6IWB - chains A and B; structure by X-ray diffraction, 2.50 A resolution.

[Chain A]
Molecule: Apolipoprotein E
Organism: Homo sapiens
UniProt: P02649 (APOE_HUMAN); residues 10-155 here correspond to UniProt positions 41-186 (UniProt number = residue number + 31)
Chain sequence (156 residues; each row starts with the number of its first residue):
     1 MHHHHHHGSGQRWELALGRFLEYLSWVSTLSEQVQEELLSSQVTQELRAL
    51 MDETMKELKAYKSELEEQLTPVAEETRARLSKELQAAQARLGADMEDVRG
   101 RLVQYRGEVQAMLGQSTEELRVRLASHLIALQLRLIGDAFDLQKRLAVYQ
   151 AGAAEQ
Unresolved in the structure: 1-9, 152-156
Sequence notes: initiating methionine (1); expression tag (2-9); variant Arg99 (Cys130 in P02649); cloning artifact (156)
Curated features (UniProtKB/Swiss-Prot):
  - binding site (heparin): Leu131, Arg134
  - modified residue: Met112 (Methionine sulfoxide), Ser116 (Phosphoserine)
  - glycosylation: Lys62 (N-linked (Glc) (glycation) lysine)

[Chain B]
Molecule: Apoptosis regulator Bcl-2
Organism: Homo sapiens
UniProt: P10415 (BCL2_HUMAN); the construct has insertions or renumbered stretches relative to UniProt, so the offset changes along the chain: 1-34 = UniProt 1-34; 51-166 = UniProt 92-207
Chain sequence (166 residues; each row starts with the number of its first residue):
     1 MAHAGRTGYDNREIVMKYIHYKLSQRGYEWDAGDDVEENRTEAPEGTESE
    51 VVHLTLRQAGDDFSRRYRRDFAEMSSQLHLTPFTARGRFATVVEELFRDG
   101 VNWGRIVAFFEFGGVMCVESVNREMSPLVDNIALWMTEYLNRHLHTWIQD
   151 NGGWDAFVELYGPSMR
Unresolved in the structure: 1-8, 32-48, 165-166
Sequence notes: linker (35-50)
Curated features (UniProtKB/Swiss-Prot):
  - motif: Asp10 to Trp30 (BH4), Val52 to Arg66 (BH3), Glu95 to Gly114 (BH1), Thr146 to Tyr161 (BH2)
  - site: Asp34 (Cleavage)
  - region: Val51 to Arg66 (Required for interaction with SEPTIN4 isoform ARTS. Required XIAP-mediated ubiquitination and apoptosis)

[How chain A and chain B interact]
Pairs across the interface (53; chain A residue first):
  Glu14(A) with Arg66(B), hydrogen bond (backbone-side chain)
  Gly18(A) with Arg66(B); Asp70(B)
  Leu21(A) with Arg66(B); Asp70(B); Phe71(B), hydrophobic
  Glu22(A) with Asp70(B), hydrogen bond (backbone-side chain)
  Leu24(A) with Phe71(B), hydrophobic
  Ser25(A) with Asp70(B), hydrogen bond (side chain-backbone); Phe71(B)
  Ser28(A) with Ser76(B)
  Arg90(A) with Asn102(B); Arg105(B)
  Arg101(A) with Glu95(B), salt bridge; Arg98(B)
  Glu118(A) with His79(B)
  Val122(A) with Leu78(B); His79(B)
  Ala125(A) with Gln77(B)
  Ser126(A) with Leu78(B); Arg88(B), hydrogen bond; Thr91(B); Val92(B)
  His127(A) with Thr91(B); Glu95(B), salt bridge
  Ile129(A) with Ser76(B); Leu78(B), hydrophobic
  Ala130(A) with Val92(B); Glu95(B)
  Leu131(A) with Glu95(B)
  Gln132(A) with Tyr67(B), hydrogen bond; Phe71(B); Ser76(B)
  Leu133(A) with Phe63(B); Ala108(B); Phe112(B), hydrophobic
  Arg134(A) with Glu95(B), hydrogen bond (side chain-backbone); Leu96(B); Asp99(B), salt bridge; Arg105(B)
  Ile136(A) with Phe63(B), hydrophobic; Arg66(B); Tyr67(B), hydrophobic
  Gly137(A) with Phe63(B); Gly104(B)
  Asp138(A) with Asn102(B), hydrogen bond; Arg105(B), salt bridge
  Phe140(A) with Asp62(B); Phe63(B)
  Asp141(A) with Asn102(B); Trp103(B), hydrogen bond (side chain-backbone); Gly104(B); Tyr161(B), hydrogen bond
Other interface residues (no listed pair), chain A (27 interface residues in all): Asp94, Val148
Other interface residues (no listed pair), chain B (27 interface residues in all): Ala59, Ala72, Leu160

[Summary]
The chain A/chain B interface involves 27 residues from each chain; the contacts include 9 hydrogen bonds and
4 salt bridges. Polar contacts include Arg101(A)-Glu95(B), His127(A)-Glu95(B) and Arg134(A)-Asp99(B). From
UniProt: heparin-binding residues Leu131(A) and Arg134(A) on chain A.
Here chain A is Apolipoprotein E and chain B is Apoptosis regulator Bcl-2, both from Homo sapiens. Entry 6IWB
(Crystal structure of a computationally designed protein (LD3) in complex with BCL-2) was determined by X-ray
diffraction.
